Entry 6UBF (X-ray diffraction, 4.60 A resolution (low resolution: residue-level contacts below are approximate; hydrogen-bond / salt-bridge calls are withheld)); this record covers chains A and X of the 4 polymer chains in the assembly.

== Chain A ==
Molecule: DNA repair protein RAD4
From: Saccharomyces cerevisiae
Reference sequence: P14736 (RAD4_YEAST); numbering as in UniProt; present here: 101-596, 604-632
Chain sequence (531 residues; each row starts with the number of its first residue; note: 7 numbers in that range are skipped by the numbering (no residue carries them; nothing is unmodelled there)):
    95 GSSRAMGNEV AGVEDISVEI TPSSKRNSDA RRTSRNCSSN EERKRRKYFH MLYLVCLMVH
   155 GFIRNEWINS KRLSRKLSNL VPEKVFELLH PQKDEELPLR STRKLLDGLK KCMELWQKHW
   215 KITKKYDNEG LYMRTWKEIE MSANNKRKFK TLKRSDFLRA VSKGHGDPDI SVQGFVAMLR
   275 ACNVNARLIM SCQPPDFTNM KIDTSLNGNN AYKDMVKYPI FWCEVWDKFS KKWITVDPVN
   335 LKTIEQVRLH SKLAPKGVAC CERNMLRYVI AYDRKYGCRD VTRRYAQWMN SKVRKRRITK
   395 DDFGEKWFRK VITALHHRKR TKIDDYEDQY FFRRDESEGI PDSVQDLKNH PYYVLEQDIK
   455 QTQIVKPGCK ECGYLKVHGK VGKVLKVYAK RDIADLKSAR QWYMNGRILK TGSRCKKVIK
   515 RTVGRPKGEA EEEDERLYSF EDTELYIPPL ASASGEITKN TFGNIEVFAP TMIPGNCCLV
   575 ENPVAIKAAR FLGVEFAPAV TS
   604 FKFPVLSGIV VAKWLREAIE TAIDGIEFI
Not modelled in the structure: 95-125, 240-242, 505-511, 517-524, 604-606
Sequence notes: expression tag (95-100); conflict Thr115 (Lys in P14736), Cys131 (Val in P14736), Ser132 (Cys in P14736), Glu223 (Val in P14736), Arg427 (Gln in P14736)
Swiss-Prot annotation at these positions:
  - DNA-binding region: Asp250 to Phe269

== Chain X ==
Molecule: UV excision repair protein RAD23
From: Saccharomyces cerevisiae
Reference sequence: P32628 (RAD23_YEAST); numbering as in UniProt (aligned over 230-398)
Chain sequence (171 residues; each row starts with the number of its first residue):
   228 GSGNASSGAL GTTGGATDAA QGGPPGSIGL TVEDLLSLRQ VVSGNPEALA PLLENISARY
   288 PQLREHIMAN PEVFVSMLLE AVGDNMQDVM EGADDMVEGE DIEVTGEAAA AGLGQGEGEG
   348 SFQVDYTPED DQAISRLCEL GFERDLVIQV YFACDKNEEA AANILFSDHA D
Not modelled in the structure: 228-255, 309-398
Sequence notes: expression tag (228-229)

== How chain A and chain X interact ==
Contacting residue pairs (39; chain A residue first):
  Tyr142(A) with Leu290(X); Arg291(X); Met295(X)
  Phe143(A) with Leu280(X); Glu281(X)
  Leu146(A) with Ser284(X)
  Tyr147(A) with Leu280(X)
  Cys150(A) with Leu280(X)
  Val153(A) with Val269(X)
  His154(A) with Val269(X); Ser270(X); Pro273(X)
  Phe156(A) with Leu306(X)
  Ile157(A) with Val269(X)
  Arg158(A) with Ser270(X)
  Trp161(A) with Ser270(X); Gly271(X)
  Leu225(A) with Pro273(X); Glu274(X)
  Arg228(A) with Glu274(X); Ala277(X)
  Ile233(A) with Ala277(X); Glu281(X)
  Ser236(A) with Ala277(X); Pro278(X)
  Ala237(A) with Glu281(X)
  Lys244(A) with Asn272(X)
  Thr245(A) with Gln267(X); Asn272(X)
  Leu246(A) with Gln267(X); Gly271(X); Asn272(X)
  Lys247(A) with Gln267(X); Gly271(X)
  Phe397(A) with Met295(X)
  Trp401(A) with Ile294(X); Pro298(X)
  Lys404(A) with Ala296(X)
  Ala408(A) with Glu299(X)
Interface residues without a listed pair, chain A (32 interface residues in all): Lys138, Met145, Leu151, Glu234, Phe243, Val405, Leu409, His411
Interface residues without a listed pair, chain X (25 interface residues in all): Arg266, Ala275, Leu276, Val302, Leu305

== In short ==
The interface between chain A and chain X involves 32 residues on one side and 25 on the other.
Chain A is DNA repair protein RAD4 and chain X is UV excision repair protein RAD23, both from Saccharomyces
cerevisiae; the structure, Role of Beta-hairpin motifs in the DNA duplex opening by the Rad4/XPC nucleotide
excision repair complex, was determined by X-ray diffraction, deposited together with 4YIR.
